Entry 8XY6 (electron microscopy, 3.00 A resolution); this record covers chains B and H of the 9 polymer chains in the assembly.

# Chain B
Name: DNA-directed RNA polymerase subunit beta
From: African swine fever virus
Notes: EC 2.7.7.6
UniProtKB: A0A2X0RU95 (A0A2X0RU95_ASF); numbering as in UniProt (aligned over 8-1242)
Amino-acid sequence (1235 residues; each row starts with the number of its first residue):
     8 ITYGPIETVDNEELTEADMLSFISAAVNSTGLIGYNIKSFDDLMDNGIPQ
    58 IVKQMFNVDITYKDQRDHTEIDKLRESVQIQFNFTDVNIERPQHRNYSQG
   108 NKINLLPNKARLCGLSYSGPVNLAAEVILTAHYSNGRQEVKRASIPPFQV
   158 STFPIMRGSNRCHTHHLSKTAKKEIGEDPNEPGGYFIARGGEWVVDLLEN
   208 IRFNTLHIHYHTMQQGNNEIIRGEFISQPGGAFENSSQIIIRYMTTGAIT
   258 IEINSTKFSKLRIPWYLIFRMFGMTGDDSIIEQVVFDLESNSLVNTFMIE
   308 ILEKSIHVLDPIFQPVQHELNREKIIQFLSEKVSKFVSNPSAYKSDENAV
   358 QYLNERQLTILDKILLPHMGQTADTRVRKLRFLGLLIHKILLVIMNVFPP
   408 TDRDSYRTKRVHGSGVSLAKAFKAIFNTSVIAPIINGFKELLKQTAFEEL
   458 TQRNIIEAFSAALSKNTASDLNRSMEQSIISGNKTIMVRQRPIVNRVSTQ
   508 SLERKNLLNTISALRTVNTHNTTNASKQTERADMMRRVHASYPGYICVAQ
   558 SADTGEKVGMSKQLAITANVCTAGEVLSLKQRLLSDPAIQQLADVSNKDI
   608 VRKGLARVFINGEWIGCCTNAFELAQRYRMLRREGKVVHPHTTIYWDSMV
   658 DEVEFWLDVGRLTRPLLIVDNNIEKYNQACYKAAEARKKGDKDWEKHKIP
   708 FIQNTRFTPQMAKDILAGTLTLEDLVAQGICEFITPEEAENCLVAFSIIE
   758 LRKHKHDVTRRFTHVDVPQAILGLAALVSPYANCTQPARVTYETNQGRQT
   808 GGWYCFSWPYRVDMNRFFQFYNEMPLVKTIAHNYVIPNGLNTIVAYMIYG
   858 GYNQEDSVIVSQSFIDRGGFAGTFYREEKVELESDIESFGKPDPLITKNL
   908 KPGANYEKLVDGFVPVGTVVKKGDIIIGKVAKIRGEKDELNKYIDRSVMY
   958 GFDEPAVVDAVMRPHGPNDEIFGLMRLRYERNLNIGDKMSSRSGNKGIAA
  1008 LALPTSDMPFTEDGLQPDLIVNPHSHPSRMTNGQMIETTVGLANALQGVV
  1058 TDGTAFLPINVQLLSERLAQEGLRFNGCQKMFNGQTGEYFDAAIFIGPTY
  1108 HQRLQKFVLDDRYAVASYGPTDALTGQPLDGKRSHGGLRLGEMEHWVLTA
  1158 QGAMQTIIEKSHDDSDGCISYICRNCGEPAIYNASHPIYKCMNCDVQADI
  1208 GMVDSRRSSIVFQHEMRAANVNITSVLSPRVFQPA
Unresolved in the structure: 72-78, 220-224, 473-476, 494-500, 529-531, 941-949
Bound ions: Zn2+: C1180, C1183, C1198, C1201

# Chain H
Name: DNA-directed RNA polymerase RPB10 homolog
From: African swine fever virus
UniProtKB: A0A0C5BCR6 (A0A0C5BCR6_ASF); residue numbers follow UniProt; this construct covers 1-80
Amino-acid sequence (80 residues; numbered 1 to 80; the number before each row is that of its first residue):
     1 MLIPVVCFTCGFPIGTYAAIFDKARTEYIKTKMGGTLPQNIPLDASLQIE
    51 LKDLITALGIPMRVCCRTHLITTLDYRKYY
Bound ions: Zn2+: C7, C10, C65, C66

# Chain B / chain H interface
Residue-residue contacts (83):
  T22(B) with A45(H)
  A24(B) with L43(H); A45(H), hydrophobic
  D25(B) with A45(H)
  L27(B) with L43(H)
  S28(B) with L43(H)
  S31(B) with L43(H)
  K180(B) with Y80(H), hydrogen bond (backbone-side chain)
  P186(B) with Y80(H)
  N187(B) with Y79(H), hydrogen bond (side chain-backbone)
  I722(B) with N40(H), hydrogen bond (backbone-side chain)
  L723(B) with L37(H), hydrogen bond (backbone-backbone); N40(H), hydrogen bond (backbone-side chain); L43(H), hydrophobic; D44(H)
  A724(B) with G35(H); L37(H)
  W810(B) with M1(H), hydrophobic; L74(H), hydrophobic; Y76(H), hydrophobic
  F813(B) with Y76(H), hydrogen bond (backbone-side chain); Y79(H), hydrophobic; Y80(H)
  W815(B) with Y76(H)
  Y817(B) with Y80(H)
  F825(B) with M1(H), hydrophobic
  F827(B) with M1(H), hydrogen bond (backbone-backbone)
  Y828(B) with M1(H); L2(H); F8(H), hydrophobic
  N829(B) with T73(H); L74(H), hydrogen bond (backbone-backbone)
  E830(B) with F8(H); H69(H); T72(H), hydrogen bond; T73(H), hydrogen bond
  M831(B) with T72(H), hydrogen bond (backbone-backbone); L74(H)
  L833(B) with T68(H); I71(H), hydrophobic; T72(H)
  K835(B) with P42(H), hydrogen bond (side chain-backbone)
  I837(B) with L43(H), hydrophobic
  N840(B) with P42(H); L43(H)
  I843(B) with L74(H), hydrophobic; Y79(H), hydrophobic
  P844(B) with L74(H)
  N848(B) with T68(H); H69(H), hydrogen bond (backbone-side chain); T72(H)
  I850(B) with T9(H)
  F871(B) with F8(H), hydrophobic
  R874(B) with V6(H); C7(H), hydrogen bond (side chain-backbone); F8(H), hydrogen bond (side chain-backbone); T9(H), hydrogen bond (side chain-backbone); C10(H), hydrogen bond (side chain-backbone); G11(H)
  G875(B) with F8(H)
  G876(B) with F8(H)
  G1021(B) with R63(H), hydrogen bond (backbone-side chain)
  Q1023(B) with T9(H), hydrogen bond (side chain-backbone)
  D1025(B) with T9(H), hydrogen bond
  L1049(B) with V64(H), hydrophobic
  A1052(B) with V64(H), hydrophobic; R67(H); T68(H)
  L1053(B) with K52(H); M62(H); V64(H), hydrophobic
  Q1054(B) with E50(H); L51(H); K52(H), hydrogen bond (backbone-backbone)
  G1055(B) with I49(H); L51(H), hydrogen bond (backbone-backbone); I71(H)
  V1056(B) with I49(H); E50(H); I71(H)
  D1059(B) with P42(H)
  E1078(B) with K52(H), salt bridge
  P1105(B) with V64(H)
Also at the interface, not in a pair above, chain B (54 interface residues in all): K720, G725, C812, L847, S870, L1022, N1051, V1057
Also at the interface, not in a pair above, chain H (38 interface residues in all): P4, T36, Q39, I55, C65, D75

# Summary
Chain B and chain H form an interface of 54 and 38 residues respectively, with 22 hydrogen bonds and 1 salt
bridge. Among the polar pairs are E1078(B)-K52(H), K180(B)-Y80(H) and N187(B)-Y79(H). C1180(B), C1183(B),
C1198(B) and C1201(B) form the Zn2+ site.
Chain B is DNA-directed RNA polymerase subunit beta and chain H is DNA-directed RNA polymerase RPB10 homolog,
both from African swine fever virus; the structure, ASFV RNAP M1249L C-tail occupied complex3 (MCOC3), was
determined by electron microscopy (same publication as 8Y0E, 8XX4, 8XX5, 8XXP and 8XXT).
